Entry 8SMX (electron microscopy, 3.20 A resolution); this record covers chains H and I of the 12 polymer chains in the assembly.

== Chain H ==
Name: Histone H2B type 1-J
Organism: Homo sapiens
Reference sequence: P06899 (H2B1J_HUMAN); residues 0-123 here correspond to UniProt positions 1-124 (UniProt number = residue number + 1)
Chain sequence (128 residues; numbered -4 to 123; the number before each row is that of its first residue; numbers below 1 keep their minus sign (Gly-4 is residue -4)):
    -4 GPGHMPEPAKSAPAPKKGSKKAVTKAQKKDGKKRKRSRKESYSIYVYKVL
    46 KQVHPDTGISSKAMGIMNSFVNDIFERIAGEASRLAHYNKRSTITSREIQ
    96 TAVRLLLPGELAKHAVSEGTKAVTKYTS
Unresolved in the structure: -4 to 30
Differences from the reference sequence: expression tag (-4 to -1)
Curated features (UniProtKB/Swiss-Prot):
  - modified residue: Pro1 (N-acetylproline), Glu2 (ADP-ribosyl glutamic acid), Lys5 (N6-(2-hydroxyisobutyryl)lysine), Ser6 (ADP-ribosylserine), Lys11 (N6-(beta-hydroxybutyryl)lysine), Lys12 (N6-(2-hydroxyisobutyryl)lysine), Ser14 (Phosphoserine), Lys15 (N6-acetyllysine), Lys16 (N6-(beta-hydroxybutyryl)lysine), Lys20 (N6-(2-hydroxyisobutyryl)lysine), Lys23 (N6-(2-hydroxyisobutyryl)lysine), Lys24 (N6-(2-hydroxyisobutyryl)lysine), Lys34 (N6-(2-hydroxyisobutyryl)lysine), Glu35 (PolyADP-ribosyl glutamic acid), Ser36 (Phosphoserine), Lys43 (N6-(2-hydroxyisobutyryl)lysine), Lys46 (N6-(2-hydroxyisobutyryl)lysine), Lys57 (N6,N6-dimethyllysine), Arg79 (Dimethylated arginine), Lys85 (N6,N6,N6-trimethyllysine) and 6 more in UniProt
  - glycosylation: Ser112 (O-linked (GlcNAc) serine)
  - cross-link (Glycyl lysine isopeptide (Lys-Gly)): Lys5 (interchain with G-Cter in SUMO2), Lys20 (interchain with G-Cter in SUMO2), Lys34 (interchain with G-Cter in ubiquitin), Lys120 (interchain with G-Cter in ubiquitin)

== Chain I ==
Molecule: 147-nt DNA strand
Organism: Homo sapiens
Sequence (147 nucleotides; row label = number of the first residue in the row; numbers below 1 keep their minus sign (DA-73 is residue -73)):
   -73 ATCGAGAATCCCGGTGCCGAGGCCGCTCAATTGGTCGTAGACAGCTCTAG
   -23 CACCGCTTAAACGCACGTACGCGCTGTCCCCCGCGTTTTAACCGCCAAGG
    27 GGATTACTCCCTAGTCTCCAGGCACGTGTCAGATATATACATCCGAT

== Interface between chain H and chain I ==
Residue-residue contacts - 12 pairs, chain H then chain I:
  Arg31(H) - DA50(I)  phosphate contact
  Arg31(H) - DC51(I)  salt bridge to the phosphate
  Ser32(H) - DA50(I)  phosphate contact
  Arg33(H) - DG48(I)  base contact
  Arg33(H) - DC49(I)  phosphate contact
  Arg33(H) - DA50(I)  phosphate contact
  Lys34(H) - DC49(I)  sugar contact
  Lys34(H) - DA50(I)  salt bridge to the phosphate
  Glu35(H) - DC49(I)  phosphate contact
  Ser36(H) - DC49(I)  phosphate contact
  Ile39(H) - DG48(I)  phosphate contact
  Tyr40(H) - DG48(I)  hydrogen bond to the phosphate
Also at the interface, not in a pair above, chain I (5 interface residues in all): DG47

== Overview ==
The interface between chain H and chain I involves 8 residues on one side and 5 on the other, with 1 hydrogen
bond and 2 salt bridges. Polar pairs include Tyr40(H)-DG48(I), Arg31(H)-DC51(I) and Lys34(H)-DA50(I).
Chain H is Histone H2B type 1-J and chain I is a 147-nt DNA strand, both from Homo sapiens; the structure,
Cryo-EM structure of the human nucleosome core particle in complex with RNF168 and UbcH5c~Ub (UbcH5c
chemically ..., was determined by electron microscopy (same publication as 8SMW, 8SMY, 8SMZ, 8SN0, 8SN1, 8SN2
and 3 further entries).
